9E7L - chains C and L of the 23 polymer chains in the assembly; structure by electron microscopy, 3.33 A resolution.

[Chain C]
Name: V-type proton ATPase subunit c''
Source organism: Saccharomyces cerevisiae
UniProtKB: P23968 (VATO_YEAST); numbering as in UniProt (aligned over 1-213)
Sequence (213 residues; row label = number of the first residue in the row):
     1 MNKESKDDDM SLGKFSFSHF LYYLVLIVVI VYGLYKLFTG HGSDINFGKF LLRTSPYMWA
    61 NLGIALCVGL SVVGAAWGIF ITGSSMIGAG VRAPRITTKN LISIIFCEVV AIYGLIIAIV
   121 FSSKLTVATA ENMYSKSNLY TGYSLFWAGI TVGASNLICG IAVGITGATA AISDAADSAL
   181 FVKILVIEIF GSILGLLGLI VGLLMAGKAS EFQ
Disordered / not traced: 1-15
Swiss-Prot annotation at these positions:
  - site: Glu-108 (Essential for proton translocation)
  - mutagenesis: Glu-108 (E108D: Partial inactivation; E108L/Q/V: Inactivation)

[Chain L]
Name: V-type proton ATPase subunit c
Source organism: Saccharomyces cerevisiae
UniProtKB: P25515 (VATL1_YEAST); residue numbers follow UniProt; this construct covers 1-160
Sequence (160 residues; each row starts with the number of its first residue):
     1 MTELCPVYAP FFGAIGCASA IIFTSLGAAY GTAKSGVGIC ATCVLRPDLL FKNIVPVIMA
    61 GIIAIYGLVV SVLVCYSLGQ KQALYTGFIQ LGAGLSVGLS GLAAGFAIGI VGDAGVRGSS
   121 QQPRLFVGMI LILIFAEVLG LYGLIVALLL NSRATQDVVC
Disordered / not traced: 1
Cystine bridges: Cys-5/Cys-160
Swiss-Prot annotation at these positions:
  - site: Glu-137 (Essential for proton translocation)
  - mutagenesis: Glu-137 (E137D: Partial inactivation; E137Q/V/K: Inactivation)

[Chain C / chain L interface]
Contacting residue pairs - 41 pairs, chain C then chain L:
  Tyr-57(C) / Tyr-85(L)  hydrophobic
  Tyr-57(C) / Phe-88(L)  hydrophobic
  Met-58(C) / Phe-88(L)  hydrophobic
  Asn-61(C) / Phe-88(L)
  Asn-61(C) / Ile-89(L)
  Ala-65(C) / Gly-92(L)
  Val-68(C) / Ser-96(L)
  Gly-69(C) / Leu-99(L)
  Val-72(C) / Ser-100(L)
  Val-72(C) / Leu-139(L)
  Val-73(C) / Ala-103(L)  hydrophobic
  Ala-75(C) / Leu-139(L)
  Ala-76(C) / Ala-103(L)
  Ala-76(C) / Ala-107(L)
  Ala-76(C) / Leu-139(L)
  Ile-79(C) / Phe-135(L)
  Phe-80(C) / Ile-110(L)  hydrophobic
  Ile-87(C) / Val-111(L)  hydrophobic
  Ile-87(C) / Ala-114(L)
  Ile-87(C) / Gly-115(L)
  Ile-87(C) / Leu-125(L)
  Gly-90(C) / Gln-122(L)
  Val-91(C) / Gln-122(L)  hydrogen bond (backbone-side chain)
  Pro-94(C) / Arg-124(L)
  Thr-97(C) / Leu-125(L)
  Ile-104(C) / Phe-135(L)  hydrophobic
  Ile-105(C) / Phe-135(L)  hydrophobic
  Glu-108(C) / Tyr-142(L)  hydrogen bond
  Ala-111(C) / Leu-139(L)  hydrophobic
  Ala-111(C) / Tyr-142(L)  hydrophobic
  Ile-112(C) / Tyr-142(L)
  Leu-115(C) / Tyr-142(L)  hydrophobic
  Leu-115(C) / Val-146(L)  hydrophobic
  Ala-118(C) / Val-146(L)  hydrophobic
  Ile-119(C) / Leu-149(L)  hydrophobic
  Ser-122(C) / Arg-153(L)
  Leu-125(C) / Tyr-85(L)  hydrogen bond (backbone-side chain)
  Leu-125(C) / Leu-150(L)  hydrophobic
  Leu-125(C) / Arg-153(L)
  Thr-126(C) / Tyr-85(L)
  Val-127(C) / Asp-157(L)
Interface residues without a listed pair, chain C (42 interface residues in all): Ser-55, Leu-62, Ile-64, Leu-66, Leu-70, Gly-83, Ser-84, Met-86, Leu-101, Ser-123, Ala-128, Ala-130, Met-133
Interface residues without a listed pair, chain L (32 interface residues in all): Leu-4, Leu-84, Leu-95, Gln-121, Gly-128, Leu-131, Ile-132, Ile-145

[In short]
Chain C and chain L form an interface of 42 and 32 residues respectively, with 3 hydrogen bonds. Polar pairs
include Val-91(C)/Gln-122(L), Glu-108(C)/Tyr-142(L) and Leu-125(C)/Tyr-85(L). From UniProt: one mutagenesis
site on chain C; one mutagenesis site on chain L.
Here chain C is V-type proton ATPase subunit c'' and chain L is V-type proton ATPase subunit c, both from
Saccharomyces cerevisiae. Entry 9E7L (Yeast V-ATPase Vo proton channel bound to nanobody 2WVA7) was determined
by electron microscopy, deposited together with 9E76 and 9MJ4.
